PDB entry 9AW6 | X-ray diffraction, 3.44 A resolution | chains O and P of the 28 polymer chains in the assembly

# Chain O
Molecule: Proteasome subunit alpha type-2
Source organism: Saccharomyces cerevisiae
UniProtKB: P23639 (PSA2_YEAST); residue numbers follow UniProt; this construct covers 1-250
Chain sequence (250 residues; numbered 1 to 250; the number before each row is that of its first residue):
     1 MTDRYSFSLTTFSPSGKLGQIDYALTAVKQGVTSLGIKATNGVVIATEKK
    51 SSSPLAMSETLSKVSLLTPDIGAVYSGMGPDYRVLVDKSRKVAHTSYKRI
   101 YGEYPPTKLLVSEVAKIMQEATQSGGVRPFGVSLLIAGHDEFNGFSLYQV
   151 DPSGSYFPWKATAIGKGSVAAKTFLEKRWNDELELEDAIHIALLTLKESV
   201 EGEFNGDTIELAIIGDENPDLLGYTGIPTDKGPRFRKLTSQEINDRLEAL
Not modelled in the structure: 1
UniProt features mapped onto this chain:
  - cross-link: K108 (Glycyl lysine isopeptide (Lys-Gly) (interchain with G-Cter in ubiquitin))

# Chain P
Molecule: Proteasome subunit alpha type-3
Source organism: Saccharomyces cerevisiae
UniProtKB: P23638 (PSA3_YEAST); residues 0-257 here correspond to UniProt positions 1-258 (UniProt number = residue number + 1)
Chain sequence (258 residues; numbered 0 to 257; the number before each row is that of its first residue; numbering starts at 0):
     0 MGSRRYDSRTTIFSPEGRLYQVEYALESISHAGTAIGIMASDGIVLAAER
    50 KVTSTLLEQDTSTEKLYKLNDKIAVAVAGLTADAEILINTARIHAQNYLK
   100 TYNEDIPVEILVRRLSDIKQGYTQHGGLRPFGVSFIYAGYDDRYGYQLYT
   150 SNPSGNYTGWKAISVGANTSAAQTLLQMDYKDDMKVDDAIELALKTLSKT
   200 TDSSALTYDRLEFATIRKGANDGEVYQKIFKPQEIKDILVKTGITKKDED
   250 EEADEDMK
Not modelled in the structure: 0, 219-220, 247-257
UniProt features mapped onto this chain:
  - cross-link (Glycyl lysine isopeptide (Lys-Gly)): K99 (interchain with G-Cter in ubiquitin), K198 (interchain with G-Cter in ubiquitin), K230 (interchain with G-Cter in ubiquitin)

# Interface between chain O and chain P
Contacting residue pairs - 66 pairs, chain O then chain P:
  R4(O) - S2(P)
  Y5(O) - S2(P)
  Y5(O) - Y5(P)
  S6(O) - G125(P)
  S6(O) - L127(P)
  F7(O) - S2(P)
  F7(O) - Y5(P)
  F7(O) - D6(P)
  F7(O) - G126(P)
  S8(O) - G126(P)  hydrogen bond (backbone-backbone)
  S8(O) - L127(P)
  S8(O) - R128(P)  hydrogen bond (side chain-backbone)
  T10(O) - R128(P)
  T11(O) - S7(P)
  T11(O) - T9(P)
  T11(O) - Q20(P)
  F12(O) - Q20(P)  hydrogen bond (backbone-side chain)
  F12(O) - Y23(P)
  F12(O) - A24(P)  hydrophobic
  F12(O) - S27(P)
  F12(O) - R128(P)
  F12(O) - P129(P)
  F12(O) - G131(P)
  S13(O) - Y23(P)
  P14(O) - Y23(P)  hydrophobic
  S15(O) - E26(P)
  S15(O) - H30(P)
  G16(O) - Y23(P)
  G16(O) - E26(P)
  G16(O) - S27(P)  hydrogen bond (backbone-side chain)
  L18(O) - L79(P)  hydrophobic
  L18(O) - R128(P)
  K38(O) - E57(P)  salt bridge
  K108(O) - T60(P)
  S112(O) - E84(P)
  K116(O) - I85(P)
  Q119(O) - A81(P)
  Q119(O) - D82(P)  hydrogen bond
  Q119(O) - I85(P)
  Q119(O) - R128(P)
  T122(O) - R128(P)  hydrogen bond (backbone-side chain)
  Q123(O) - Y121(P)
  Q123(O) - L127(P)
  Q123(O) - R128(P)  hydrogen bond (side chain-backbone)
  Q123(O) - F130(P)
  G125(O) - L127(P)
  Y148(O) - T60(P)
  S153(O) - A81(P)
  G154(O) - A81(P)
  S155(O) - T80(P)
  Y156(O) - E84(P)  hydrogen bond
  P158(O) - L56(P)
  P158(O) - E57(P)  hydrogen bond (backbone-backbone)
  P158(O) - T60(P)
  P158(O) - S61(P)
  W159(O) - S53(P)
  W159(O) - L55(P)
  K160(O) - T54(P)
  K160(O) - L55(P)  hydrogen bond (backbone-backbone)
  K160(O) - L56(P)
  K160(O) - E57(P)
  A161(O) - L55(P)
  L175(O) - L55(P)  hydrophobic
  E176(O) - T54(P)
  E176(O) - L55(P)
  W179(O) - L55(P)  hydrophobic
Also at the interface, not in a pair above, chain O (36 interface residues in all): S124, F157, K172
Also at the interface, not in a pair above, chain P (35 interface residues in all): V51, T62, E63

# Summary
Chain O and chain P form an interface of 36 and 35 residues respectively, with 10 hydrogen bonds and 1 salt
bridge. Polar contacts include K38(O)-E57(P), S8(O)-R128(P) and F12(O)-Q20(P).
Here chain O is Proteasome subunit alpha type-2 and chain P is Proteasome subunit alpha type-3, both from
Saccharomyces cerevisiae. Entry 9AW6 (Yeast 20S proteasome soaked with MA9 fraction EF2) was determined by
X-ray diffraction, deposited together with 9C97, 9C98, 9AW3, 9AW5 and 9AW7.
